3SPC - chain A; structure by X-ray diffraction, 2.45 A resolution.

[Chain A]
Molecule: Inward-rectifier K+ channel Kir2.2
Organism: Gallus gallus
UniProt: D2YW45 (D2YW45_CHICK); residues 36-378 here correspond to UniProt positions 1-343 (UniProt number = residue number - 35)
Amino-acid sequence (343 residues; row label = number of the first residue in the row):
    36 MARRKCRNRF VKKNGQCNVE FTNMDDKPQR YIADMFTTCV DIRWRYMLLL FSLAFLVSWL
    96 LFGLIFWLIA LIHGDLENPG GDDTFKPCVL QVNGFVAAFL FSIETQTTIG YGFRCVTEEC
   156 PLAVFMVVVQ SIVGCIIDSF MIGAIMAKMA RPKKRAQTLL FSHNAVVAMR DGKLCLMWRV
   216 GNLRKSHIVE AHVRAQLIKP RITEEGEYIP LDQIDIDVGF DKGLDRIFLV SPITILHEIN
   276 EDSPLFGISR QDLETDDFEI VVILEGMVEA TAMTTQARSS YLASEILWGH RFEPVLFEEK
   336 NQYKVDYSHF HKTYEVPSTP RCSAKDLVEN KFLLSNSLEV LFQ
Unresolved in the structure: 36-40, 64-68, 373-378
Disulfide bonds: Cys123-Cys155
Metal / ion sites: K+ site 1: Thr143, Ile144; K+ site 2 near Thr143 (its only coordinating residue here); K+ site 3: Ile144, Gly145; K+ site 4: Gly145, Tyr146
Residues lining bound ligands: dioctanoylglycerol pyrophosphate (P8P; (2R)-3-{[(R)-hydroxy(phosphonooxy)phosphoryl]oxy}propane-1,2-diyl dioctanoate): Arg78, Trp79, Arg80, Leu83, Phe175, Lys183
Reported in the primary citation:
  - binding site for dioctanoylglycerol pyrophosphate: Arg78, Arg80
  - conformationally variable residues (side-chain flip): Arg186

[In short]
Ligands of chain A: dioctanoylglycerol pyrophosphate. The K+ site 1 is built by Thr143 and Ile144. Ile144 and
Gly145 form the K+ site 3. The paper reports a binding site for dioctanoylglycerol pyrophosphate at Arg78 and
Arg80; conformational variability at Arg186.
Chain A is Inward-rectifier K+ channel Kir2.2 (Gallus gallus); the structure, Inward rectifier potassium
channel Kir2.2 in complex with dioctanoylglycerol pyrophosphate (DGPP), was determined by X-ray diffraction,
deposited together with 3SPG, 3SPH, 3SPI and 3SPJ.
